4TZ6 - chains A and B; structure by X-ray diffraction, 3.21 A resolution.

# Chain A
Name: ATP-dependent RNA helicase MSS116, mitochondrial
From: Saccharomyces cerevisiae (strain ATCC 204508 / S288c)
Notes: EC 3.6.4.13
UniProt: P15424 (MS116_YEAST); residue numbers follow UniProt; this construct covers 88-596
Chain sequence (509 residues; row label = number of the first residue in the row):
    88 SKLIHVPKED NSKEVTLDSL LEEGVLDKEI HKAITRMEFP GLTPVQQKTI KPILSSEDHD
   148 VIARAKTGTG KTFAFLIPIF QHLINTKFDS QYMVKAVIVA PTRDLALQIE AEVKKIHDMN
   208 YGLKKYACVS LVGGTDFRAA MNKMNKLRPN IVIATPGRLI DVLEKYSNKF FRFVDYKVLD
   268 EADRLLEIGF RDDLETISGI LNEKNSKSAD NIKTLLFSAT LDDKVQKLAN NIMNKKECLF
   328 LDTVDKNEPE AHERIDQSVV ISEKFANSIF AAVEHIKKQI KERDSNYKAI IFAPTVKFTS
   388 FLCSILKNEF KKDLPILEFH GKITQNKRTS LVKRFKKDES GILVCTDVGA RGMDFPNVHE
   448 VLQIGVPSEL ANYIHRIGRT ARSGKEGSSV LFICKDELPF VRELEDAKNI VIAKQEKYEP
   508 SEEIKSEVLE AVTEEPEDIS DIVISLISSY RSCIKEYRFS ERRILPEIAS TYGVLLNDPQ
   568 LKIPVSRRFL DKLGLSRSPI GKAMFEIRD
Not modelled in the structure: 97-100, 596
Residues lining bound ligands:
  - beryllium trifluoride (BEF): Thr154, Gly155, Lys158, Glu268, Ala306, Gly439, His462, Arg466, Arg469
  - UDP (uridine-5'-diphosphate): Phe126, Pro127, Gly128, Leu129, Thr130, Gln133, Lys153, Thr154, Gly155, Thr156, Gly157, Lys158, Thr159, Phe160, Gly439, Asp441, Arg469, Ser470
Reported in the primary citation:
  - binding site for UDP: Phe126

# Chain B
Molecule: 7-nt RNA strand
Sequence (7 nucleotides; numbered -1 to 5; the number before each row is that of its first residue; numbers below 1 keep their minus sign (A-1 is residue -1)):
    -1 AAAAAAA

# How chain A and chain B interact
Contacting residue pairs - 34 pairs, chain A then chain B:
  Pro188(A) - A2(B)  hydrogen bond to the sugar
  Pro188(A) - A3(B)  sugar contact
  Thr189(A) - A2(B)  sugar contact
  Thr189(A) - A3(B)  phosphate contact
  Arg190(A) - A3(B)  hydrogen bond to the phosphate
  Arg190(A) - A4(B)  salt bridge to the phosphate
  Val219(A) - A4(B)  phosphate contact
  Gly220(A) - A4(B)  hydrogen bond to the phosphate
  Gly221(A) - A4(B)  hydrogen bond to the base
  Thr242(A) - A3(B)  phosphate contact
  Thr242(A) - A4(B)  hydrogen bond to the phosphate
  Gly244(A) - A3(B)  hydrogen bond to the sugar
  Gly244(A) - A4(B)  sugar contact
  Arg245(A) - A4(B)  hydrogen bond to the phosphate
  Asp248(A) - A4(B)  hydrogen bond to the sugar
  Arg271(A) - A2(B)  hydrogen bond to the sugar
  Phe277(A) - A3(B)  sugar contact
  Pro381(A) - A0(B)  sugar contact
  Pro381(A) - A1(B)  sugar contact
  Thr382(A) - A0(B)  sugar contact
  Thr382(A) - A1(B)  phosphate contact
  Val383(A) - A1(B)  hydrogen bond to the phosphate
  Lys384(A) - A0(B)  salt bridge to the phosphate
  His407(A) - A2(B)  phosphate contact
  Gly408(A) - A2(B)  hydrogen bond to the phosphate
  Arg415(A) - A3(B)  salt bridge to the phosphate
  Thr433(A) - A1(B)  hydrogen bond to the phosphate
  Thr433(A) - A2(B)  phosphate contact
  Asp434(A) - A1(B)  sugar contact
  Val435(A) - A1(B)  sugar contact
  Val435(A) - A2(B)  phosphate contact
  Ser532(A) - A0(B)  phosphate contact
  Ser535(A) - A-1(B)  hydrogen bond to the sugar
  Ser536(A) - A0(B)  hydrogen bond to the sugar
Other interface residues (no listed pair), chain A (31 interface residues in all): Thr222, Pro243, Gly276, Ser455, Ile531, Ser539
Other interface residues (no listed pair), chain B (7 interface residues in all): A5

# In short
The interface between chain A and chain B involves 31 residues on one side and 7 on the other; the contacts
include 14 hydrogen bonds and 3 salt bridges. Polar contacts include Gly221(A)-A4(B), Pro188(A)-A2(B) and
Gly244(A)-A3(B). Ligands of chain A: beryllium trifluoride and UDP. The paper reports a binding site for UDP
at Phe126(A).
Here chain A is ATP-dependent RNA helicase MSS116, mitochondrial (Saccharomyces cerevisiae (strain ATCC 204508
/ S288c)) and chain B is a 7-nt RNA strand. Entry 4TZ6 (DEAD-box helicase Mss116 bound to ssRNA and UDP-BeF)
was determined by X-ray diffraction together with 4TYN, 4TYW, 4TYY and 4TZ0 from the same study.
